PDB entry 8PEX | electron microscopy, 3.10 A resolution | chains i and j of the 22 polymer chains in the assembly

== Chain i (and j) ==
Molecule: Polarity suppression protein
From: Enterobacteria phage P4
Notes: chain j of this document is another copy of the same molecule, construct and numbering; everything in this record applies to it too
Reference sequence: P05460 (VPSU_BPP4); residues 1-190 here = UniProt positions 1-190
Sequence (190 residues; each row starts with the number of its first residue):
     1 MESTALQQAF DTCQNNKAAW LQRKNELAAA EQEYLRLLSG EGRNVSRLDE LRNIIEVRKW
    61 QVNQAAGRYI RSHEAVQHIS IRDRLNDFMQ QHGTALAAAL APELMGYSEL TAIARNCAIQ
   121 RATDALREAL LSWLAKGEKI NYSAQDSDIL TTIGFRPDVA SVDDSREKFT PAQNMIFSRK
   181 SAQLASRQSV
Unresolved in the structure: 1-3

== Chain i / chain j interface ==
Pairs across the interface - 89 pairs, chain i then chain j:
  Glu74(i) with Arg121(j), salt bridge
  Gln77(i) with Pro102(j); Glu103(j); Arg121(j)
  His78(i) with Glu128(j), salt bridge
  Ile81(i) with Ala99(j); Leu100(j), hydrophobic; Glu103(j)
  Arg84(i) with Ala99(j)
  Leu85(i) with Ala125(j); Leu126(j), hydrophobic; Ala129(j), hydrophobic
  Phe88(i) with Ala95(j), hydrophobic; Leu96(j), hydrophobic
  Met89(i) with Ala129(j); Leu130(j), hydrophobic; Trp133(j)
  Gln90(i) with Lys136(j)
  His92(i) with His92(j)
  Gly93(i) with Trp133(j); Glu138(j)
  Thr94(i) with Glu138(j); Ile140(j)
  Ala95(i) with Phe88(j), hydrophobic
  Leu96(i) with Phe88(j)
  Ala97(i) with Trp133(j), hydrophobic; Ile140(j), hydrophobic
  Ala98(i) with Ile140(j); Ser143(j), hydrogen bond (backbone-backbone)
  Ala99(i) with Ile81(j); Arg84(j); Leu85(j), hydrophobic
  Leu100(i) with Leu85(j), hydrophobic
  Ala101(i) with Asn141(j); Tyr142(j), hydrophobic
  Pro102(i) with Gln77(j); Ile81(j), hydrophobic; Tyr142(j), hydrophobic; Leu150(j), hydrophobic; Phe155(j); Arg156(j)
  Glu103(i) with Gln77(j), hydrogen bond; Ile81(j); Phe155(j); Arg156(j)
  Leu104(i) with Leu134(j), hydrophobic
  Met105(i) with Lys139(j); Ile140(j); Asn141(j); Tyr142(j); Phe155(j)
  Gly106(i) with Lys139(j)
  Tyr107(i) with Leu131(j); Leu134(j), hydrophobic
  Ile119(i) with Leu130(j), hydrophobic; Leu131(j), hydrophobic
  Gln120(i) with Arg127(j), hydrogen bond
  Arg121(i) with Glu74(j), salt bridge
  Thr123(i) with Thr123(j); Arg127(j)
  Ala125(i) with Ile81(j), hydrophobic
  Leu126(i) with Thr123(j); Leu126(j), hydrophobic
  Arg127(i) with Ile119(j); Gln120(j), hydrogen bond; Thr123(j)
  Ala129(i) with Leu85(j), hydrophobic
  Trp133(i) with Met89(j); Gln90(j); Gly93(j)
  Leu134(i) with Tyr107(j), hydrophobic; Ile119(j), hydrophobic
  Ile140(i) with Ala97(j); Ala101(j), hydrophobic; Leu104(j); Met105(j), hydrophobic
  Asn141(i) with Ala97(j); Ala98(j); Ala101(j)
  Tyr142(i) with Ala101(j), hydrophobic; Pro102(j), hydrophobic; Met105(j)
  Ser143(i) with Ala98(j)
  Leu150(i) with Pro102(j), hydrophobic
  Phe155(i) with Pro102(j); Glu103(j); Met105(j); Leu110(j), hydrophobic
  Arg156(i) with Arg121(j)
Interface residues without a listed pair, chain i (47 interface residues in all): Ser80, Arg82, Leu110, Leu130, Ser132
Interface residues without a listed pair, chain j (50 interface residues in all): His78, Asn86, Thr94, Gly106

== In short ==
47 residues of chain i face 50 of chain j across their interface, with 4 hydrogen bonds and 3 salt bridges.
Polar pairs include Glu74(i)-Arg121(j), His78(i)-Glu128(j) and Glu103(i)-Gln77(j).
Chain i and chain j are both Polarity suppression protein (Enterobacteria phage P4); the structure, Rho
P167L-ATPgS-Psu complex II, was determined by electron microscopy (same publication as 8PEU, 8PEW, 8PEY, 9GCS
and 9GCT).
